Entry 4ODU (X-ray diffraction, 2.29 A resolution); this record covers chains L and H.

[Chain L]
Name: S1-15 Fab (IgG2b kappa) light chain
Organism: Mus musculus
Notes: antibody fragment or engineered binder
Chain sequence (214 residues; numbered 1 to 214; the number before each row is that of its first residue):
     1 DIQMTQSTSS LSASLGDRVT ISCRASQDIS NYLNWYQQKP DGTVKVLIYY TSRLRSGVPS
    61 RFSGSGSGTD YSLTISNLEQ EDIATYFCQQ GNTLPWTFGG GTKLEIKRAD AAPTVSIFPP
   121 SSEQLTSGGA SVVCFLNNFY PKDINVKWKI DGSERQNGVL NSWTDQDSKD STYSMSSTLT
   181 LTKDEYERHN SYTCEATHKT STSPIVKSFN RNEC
Not modelled in the structure: 213-214
Disulfides: Cys23-Cys88, Cys134-Cys194

[Chain H]
Name: S1-15 Fab (IgG2b) heavy chain
Organism: Mus musculus
Notes: antibody fragment or engineered binder
Chain sequence (226 residues; row label = number of the first residue in the row; note: 2 numbers in that range are skipped by the numbering (no residue carries them; nothing is unmodelled there); a row labelled like 52A-52C holds insertion residues (52A, then the next letters in order)):
     1 EVQLVESGGG LVQPKGSLKL SCAASGFTFN TYAMNWVRQA PGKGLEWVAR IR
52A-52C SKS
    53 NNYATYYADS VKDRFTISRD DSQSMLYLQM
82A-82C NNL
    83 KTEDTAMYYC VRHRGAPL
100A-100H YYGNGAWF
   101 AYWGQGTLVT VSAAKTTPPS VYPLAPG
127A-127B CG
   130 DTTGSSVTSG CLVKGYFPES VTVTWNSGSL SSSVHTFPAL LQSGLYTMSS SVTVPSSTWP
   190 SETVTCSVAH PASSTTVDKK LEP
Not modelled in the structure: 127A-127B
Disulfides: Cys22-Cys92, Cys140-Cys195

[How chain L and chain H interact]
Pairs across the interface - 75 pairs, chain L then chain H:
  Tyr32(L) with Asn100D(H); Gly100E(H)
  Asn34(L) with Ala100F(H), hydrogen bond (side chain-backbone); Trp100G(H)
  Tyr36(L) with Trp100G(H); Phe100H(H), hydrogen bond (side chain-backbone); Trp103(H)
  Gln38(L) with Gln39(H), hydrogen bond; Tyr91(H), hydrogen bond
  Gly42(L) with Tyr91(H)
  Val44(L) with Trp103(H)
  Val46(L) with Trp100G(H), hydrophobic; Phe100H(H)
  Tyr49(L) with Tyr100B(H); Trp100G(H), hydrophobic
  Tyr50(L) with Gly100C(H)
  Arg53(L) with Tyr100A(H), hydrogen bond (side chain-backbone)
  Arg55(L) with Tyr100B(H); Trp100G(H); Tyr102(H), hydrogen bond
  Phe87(L) with Gly44(H); Leu45(H), hydrophobic
  Gln89(L) with Ala100F(H), hydrogen bond (side chain-backbone); Trp100G(H); Phe100H(H)
  Gly91(L) with Gly100E(H); Ala100F(H), hydrogen bond (backbone-backbone)
  Leu94(L) with Trp47(H), hydrophobic; Arg50(H); Tyr58(H), hydrophobic
  Pro95(L) with Trp47(H), hydrophobic
  Trp96(L) with Asn35(H); Trp47(H); Arg50(H); His95(H); Ala100F(H); Phe100H(H), hydrophobic
  Phe98(L) with Leu45(H); Trp47(H); Phe100H(H), hydrophobic
  Ser116(L) with Thr137(H)
  Phe118(L) with Leu124(H); Ala125(H); Pro126(H); Thr137(H)
  Pro119(L) with Gly127(H)
  Ser121(L) with Tyr122(H); Pro123(H)
  Glu123(L) with Pro123(H); Lys208(H)
  Gln124(L) with Tyr122(H)
  Ser127(L) with Tyr122(H), hydrogen bond
  Ser131(L) with Leu141(H)
  Val133(L) with Leu124(H), hydrophobic
  Phe135(L) with Leu124(H), hydrophobic; Phe166(H), hydrophobic; Ser178(H); Ser179(H); Ser180(H)
  Asn137(L) with His164(H); Phe166(H); Ser180(H), hydrogen bond
  Asn138(L) with His164(H), hydrogen bond
  Asn161(L) with Leu169(H)
  Ser162(L) with Phe166(H); Pro167(H), hydrogen bond (side chain-backbone); Leu169(H)
  Trp163(L) with Pro167(H)
  Thr164(L) with Thr165(H); Phe166(H)
  Lys169(L) with Ser161(H)
  Ser174(L) with His164(H), hydrogen bond; Phe166(H)
  Met175(L) with Phe166(H)
  Ser176(L) with Phe166(H)
Interface residues without a listed pair, chain L (40 interface residues in all): Thr43, Leu160
Interface residues without a listed pair, chain H (46 interface residues in all): Val37, Glu46, Asp61, Ala101, Gln105, Ser138, Gly139, Lys143, Glu211

[In short]
The interface between chain L and chain H involves 40 residues on one side and 46 on the other, with 13
hydrogen bonds. Polar pairs include Asn34(L)-Ala100F(H), Tyr36(L)-Phe100H(H) and Gln38(L)-Gln39(H).
Chain L is S1-15 Fab (IgG2b kappa) light chain and chain H is S1-15 Fab (IgG2b) heavy chain, both from Mus
musculus; the structure, Unliganded Fab structure of lipid A-specific antibody S1-15, was determined by X-ray
diffraction (same publication as 4ODS, 4ODT, 4ODV, 4ODW, 4Z8F and 4Z95).
